Entry 9PCX (electron microscopy, 4.03 A resolution (low resolution: residue-level contacts below are approximate; hydrogen-bond / salt-bridge calls are withheld)); this record covers chains A and F of the 14 polymer chains in the assembly.

[Chain A (and F)]
Molecule: Vesicle-fusing ATPase
Source organism: Cricetulus griseus
Notes: EC 3.6.4.6; chain F of this document is another copy of the same molecule, construct and numbering; everything in this record applies to it too
UniProtKB: P18708 (NSF_CRIGR); residues 1-744 here = UniProt positions 1-744
Chain sequence (747 residues; each row starts with the number of its first residue; numbers below 1 keep their minus sign (Gly-2 is residue -2)):
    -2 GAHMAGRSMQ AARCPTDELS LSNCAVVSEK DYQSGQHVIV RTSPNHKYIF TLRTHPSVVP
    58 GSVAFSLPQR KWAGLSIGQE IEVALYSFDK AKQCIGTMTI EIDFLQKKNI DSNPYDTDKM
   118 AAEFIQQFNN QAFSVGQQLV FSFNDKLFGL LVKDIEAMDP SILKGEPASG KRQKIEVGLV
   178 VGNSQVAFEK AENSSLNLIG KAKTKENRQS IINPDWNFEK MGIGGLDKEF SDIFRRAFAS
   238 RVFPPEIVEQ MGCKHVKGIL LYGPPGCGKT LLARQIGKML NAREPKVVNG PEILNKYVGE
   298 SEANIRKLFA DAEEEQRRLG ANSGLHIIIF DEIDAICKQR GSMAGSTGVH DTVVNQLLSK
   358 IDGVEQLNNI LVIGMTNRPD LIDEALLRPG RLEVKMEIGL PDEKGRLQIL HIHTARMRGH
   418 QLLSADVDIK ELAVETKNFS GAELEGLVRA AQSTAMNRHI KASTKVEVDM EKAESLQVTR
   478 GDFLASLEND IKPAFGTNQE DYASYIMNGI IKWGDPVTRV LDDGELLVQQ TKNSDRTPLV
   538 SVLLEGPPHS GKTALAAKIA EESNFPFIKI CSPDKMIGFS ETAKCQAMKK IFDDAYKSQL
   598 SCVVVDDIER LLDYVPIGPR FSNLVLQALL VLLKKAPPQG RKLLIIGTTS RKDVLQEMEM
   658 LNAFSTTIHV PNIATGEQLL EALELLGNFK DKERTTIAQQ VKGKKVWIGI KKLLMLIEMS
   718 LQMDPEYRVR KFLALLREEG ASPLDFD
Not modelled in the structure: -2 to 206, 741-744 (chain F: -2 to 208, 336-343, 460-466, 741-744)
Differences from the reference sequence: expression tag (-2 to 0)
Swiss-Prot annotation at these positions:
  - binding site (ATP): Asn505 to Trp510, Pro545 to Leu552
  - binding site (Mg(2+)): Thr550
  - modified residue: Lys105 (N6-acetyllysine), Ser207 (Phosphoserine), Tyr259 (Phosphotyrosine), Ser569 (Phosphoserine)
Small-molecule neighbours:
  - ADP (adenosine-5'-diphosphate): Gly219, Ile220, Gly221, Gly222, Pro262, Gly263, Cys264, Gly265, Lys266, Thr267, Leu268, Ile406, His410, Gly438, Ala439, Glu442
  - ATP (adenosine-5'-triphosphate): Tyr502, Met504, Asn505, Gly506, Ile507, Ile508, Trp510, His546, Ser547, Gly548, Lys549, Thr550, Ala551, Leu552, Asp604, Ser647, Ile707, Lys708
Reported in the primary citation:
  - post-translational modification sites: Ser207 (citing earlier work)

[How chain A and chain F interact]
Residue-residue contacts - 43 pairs, chain A then chain F:
  Arg413(A) with Glu246(F); Gln247(F); Met248(F); Gly249(F)
  Met414(A) with Gln247(F); Met248(F)
  His417(A) with Gln247(F)
  Leu419(A) with Gln247(F)
  Arg446(A) with Lys251(F)
  Gln449(A) with Met248(F)
  Met453(A) with Ala236(F); Phe240(F)
  Asn454(A) with Arg233(F)
  Ile457(A) with Val239(F); Phe240(F)
  Glu471(A) with Ile244(F)
  Leu473(A) with Phe240(F)
  Met504(A) with Arg533(F)
  His546(A) with Asn659(F)
  Asp571(A) with Lys632(F)
  Ile574(A) with Lys586(F); Val628(F)
  Arg607(A) with Gln624(F); Leu627(F); Val628(F)
  Asp610(A) with Asn620(F); Gln624(F)
  Tyr611(A) with Gln624(F)
  Val612(A) with Asn620(F)
  Pro613(A) with Glu656(F)
  Ile614(A) with Phe618(F); Glu654(F)
  Arg617(A) with Phe618(F)
  Leu683(A) with Arg533(F)
  Lys708(A) with Lys631(F)
  Met712(A) with Thr534(F)
  Glu715(A) with Ser531(F); Asp532(F); Arg533(F); Thr534(F)
  Met716(A) with Gln527(F); Thr663(F)
  Gln719(A) with Gln527(F)
Interface residues without a listed pair, chain A (35 interface residues in all): Ser450, His456, Asn505, Pro570, Phe576, Asn685, Leu711
Interface residues without a listed pair, chain F (36 interface residues in all): Ser237, Gln526, Asn530, Pro616, Leu621, Leu623, Leu629, Met655, Ser662

[In short]
The interface between chain A and chain F involves 35 residues on one side and 36 on the other. Chain A binds
ADP and ATP. From UniProt: 14 ATP-binding residues and Mg2+-binding residue Thr550(A) on chain A. From the
paper: a modification site at Ser207(A).
Both chains are Vesicle-fusing ATPase (Cricetulus griseus). Entry 9PCX (22bin20S complex (NSF-alphaSNAP-2:2
syntaxin-1a:SNAP-25), hydrolyzing, class 14) was determined by electron microscopy, deposited together with
9OJR, 9OJU, 9OJZ, 9OK3, 9OK5, 9OKC and 17 further entries.
